Entry 6KLT (electron microscopy, 12.00 A resolution (very low resolution: no residue pairs are listed; an interface is given only as per-side residue counts)); this record covers chains A and B of the 3 polymer chains in the assembly.

# Chain A
Protein: Troponin C, slow skeletal and cardiac muscles
Source organism: Mus musculus
UniProtKB: P19123 (TNNC1_MOUSE); aligned to UniProt positions 13-157 over residues 15-159 (the alignment contains insertions or deletions, so no single offset holds)
Amino-acid sequence (145 residues; row label = number of the first residue in the row; note: 7 numbers in that range are skipped by the numbering (no residue carries them; nothing is unmodelled there); a row labelled like 87A-87G holds insertion residues (87A, then the next letters in order)):
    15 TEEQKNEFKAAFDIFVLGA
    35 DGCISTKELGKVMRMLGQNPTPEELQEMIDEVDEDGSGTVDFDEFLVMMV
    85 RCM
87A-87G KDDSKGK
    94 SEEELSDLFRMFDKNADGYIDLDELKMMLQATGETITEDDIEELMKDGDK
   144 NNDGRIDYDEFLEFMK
Unresolved in the structure: 87A-87G
Curated features (UniProtKB/Swiss-Prot):
  - binding site (Ca(2+)): Asn145
Bound ions: Ca2+ site 1: Asp106, Asn108, Asp110, Tyr112, Glu117; Ca2+ site 2: Asp142, Asn144, Asp146, Arg148, Glu153

# Chain B
Protein: Troponin T, cardiac muscle
Source organism: Mus musculus
UniProtKB: P50752 (TNNT2_MOUSE); residues 199-269 here correspond to UniProt positions 212-282 (UniProt number = residue number + 13)
Amino-acid sequence (71 residues; row label = number of the first residue in the row):
   199 GKRQTEREKKKKILAERRKALAIDHLNEDQLREKAKELWQSIHNLEAEKF
   249 DLQEKFKQQKYEINVLRNRIN
Curated features (UniProtKB/Swiss-Prot):
  - modified residue: Thr203 (Phosphothreonine)

# Chain A / chain B interface
At this resolution (12 A) residue pairs are not listed: 5 residues of chain A and 4 of chain B lie at the interface.

# In short
The interface between chain A and chain B involves 5 residues on one side and 4 on the other. Asp106(A),
Asn108(A), Asp110(A), Tyr112(A) and Glu117(A) form the Ca2+ site 1. Curated annotation (UniProt) lists
Ca2+-binding residue Asn145(A) on chain A.
Chain A is Troponin C, slow skeletal and cardiac muscles and chain B is Troponin T, cardiac muscle, both from
Mus musculus; the structure, Troponin of cardiac thin filament in low-calcium state, was determined by
electron microscopy (same publication as 6KLP, 6KLQ and 6KLU).
